PDB entry 9CQ5 | X-ray diffraction, 2.50 A resolution | chains C and K of the 16 polymer chains in the assembly

[Chain C]
Molecule: Ribulose bisphosphate carboxylase large chain
Organism: Spinacia oleracea
Notes: EC 4.1.1.39
UniProtKB: P00875 (RBL_SPIOL); numbering as in UniProt (aligned over 1-475)
Chain sequence (475 residues; each row starts with the number of its first residue):
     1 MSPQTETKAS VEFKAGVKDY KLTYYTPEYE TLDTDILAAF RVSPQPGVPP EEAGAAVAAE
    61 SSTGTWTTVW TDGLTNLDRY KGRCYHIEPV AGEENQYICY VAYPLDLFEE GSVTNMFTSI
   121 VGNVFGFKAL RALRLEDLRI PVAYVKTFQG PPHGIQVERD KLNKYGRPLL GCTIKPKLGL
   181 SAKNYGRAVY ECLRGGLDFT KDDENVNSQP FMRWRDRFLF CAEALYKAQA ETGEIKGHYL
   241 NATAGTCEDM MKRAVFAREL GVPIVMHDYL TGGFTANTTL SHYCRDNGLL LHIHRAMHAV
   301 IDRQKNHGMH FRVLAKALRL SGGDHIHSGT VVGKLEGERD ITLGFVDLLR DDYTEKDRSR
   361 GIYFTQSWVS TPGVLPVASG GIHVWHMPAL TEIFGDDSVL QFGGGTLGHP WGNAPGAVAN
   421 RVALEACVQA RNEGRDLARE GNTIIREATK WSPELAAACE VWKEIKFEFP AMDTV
Disordered / not traced: 1-8
Modified positions: K201 (lysine nz-carboxylic acid; KCX)
Ion coordination: Mn2+: K201, D203, E204 (together with 2-carboxyarabinitol-1,5-diphosphate)
Ligand contacts:
  - 2-carboxyarabinitol-1,5-diphosphate (CAP), molecule 1: E60, T65, W66, N123
  - 2-carboxyarabinitol-1,5-diphosphate (CAP), molecule 2: T173, K175, K177, K201, D203, E204, H294, R295, H298, H327, G329, K334, L335, S379, G380, G381, Q401, F402, G403, G404
UniProt features mapped onto this chain:
  - active site (Proton acceptor): K175, H294
  - binding site (substrate): T65, N123, T173, K177, E204, H294, R295, H327, K334, S379, G381, G403, G404
  - binding site (Mg(2+)): K201, D203, E204
  - site: K14 (Not N6-methylated), K334 (Transition state stabilizer)
  - modified residue: P3 (N-acetylproline), K201 (N6-carboxylysine)

[Chain K]
Molecule: Ribulose bisphosphate carboxylase small subunit, chloroplastic 2
Organism: Spinacia oleracea
UniProtKB: Q43832 (RBS2_SPIOL); residues 1-123 here correspond to UniProt positions 58-180 (UniProt number = residue number + 57)
Chain sequence (123 residues; numbered 1 to 123; the number before each row is that of its first residue):
     1 MQVWPILNLK KYETLSYLPP LTTDQLARQV DYLLNNKWVP CLEFETDHGF VYREHHNSPG
    61 YYDGRYWTMW KLPMFGCTDP AQVLNELEEC KKEYPNAFIR IIGFDSNREV QCISFIAYKP
   121 AGY
Differences from the reference sequence: conflict Q2 (Lys59 in Q43832), I6 (Thr63 in Q43832), L7 (Gln64 in Q43832), L9 (Met66 in Q43832), K11 (Arg68 in Q43832), E109 (Gln166 in Q43832), I113 (Val170 in Q43832)

[Chain C / chain K interface]
Contacting residue pairs - 79 pairs, chain C then chain K:
  Q156(C) - R108(K)
  Q156(C) - E109(K)
  K161(C) - P59(K)
  K161(C) - G60(K)
  K161(C) - Y62(K)
  K161(C) - R65(K)  hydrogen bond (backbone-side chain)
  N163(C) - E13(K)
  N163(C) - R65(K)
  N163(C) - R100(K)
  K164(C) - E13(K)  salt bridge
  Y165(C) - T14(K)  hydrogen bond (backbone-side chain)
  Y165(C) - Q111(K)
  Y165(C) - S114(K)
  G166(C) - C112(K)
  R167(C) - E13(K)  salt bridge
  R167(C) - T14(K)  hydrogen bond
  R194(C) - W4(K)  hydrogen bond (side chain-backbone)
  R194(C) - P5(K)  hydrogen bond (side chain-backbone)
  R194(C) - I6(K)
  G195(C) - Y17(K)
  G196(C) - Y17(K)
  Y226(C) - R53(K)  hydrogen bond
  A230(C) - K10(K)  hydrogen bond (backbone-side chain)
  E231(C) - P5(K)
  E231(C) - I6(K)
  E231(C) - L9(K)
  E231(C) - K10(K)  hydrogen bond (backbone-side chain)
  T232(C) - K10(K)
  T232(C) - K11(K)  hydrogen bond (backbone-backbone)
  G233(C) - F50(K)
  E234(C) - K11(K)
  E234(C) - Y12(K)
  E234(C) - E13(K)  hydrogen bond (side chain-backbone)
  E234(C) - S16(K)
  E234(C) - Y17(K)
  I235(C) - V51(K)  hydrophobic
  I235(C) - Y62(K)  hydrophobic
  R258(C) - S58(K)
  R258(C) - P59(K)
  E259(C) - N57(K)
  G261(C) - R53(K)  hydrogen bond (backbone-side chain)
  G261(C) - N57(K)
  G261(C) - P59(K)
  V262(C) - P59(K)
  P263(C) - Y62(K)
  N287(C) - P59(K)
  G288(C) - P59(K)
  L289(C) - P59(K)  hydrophobic
  D397(C) - R108(K)  salt bridge
  P410(C) - M1(K)
  W411(C) - M1(K)
  W411(C) - Q2(K)
  P415(C) - Q2(K)
  V418(C) - W4(K)
  R421(C) - E13(K)  hydrogen bond (side chain-backbone)
  R421(C) - S16(K)
  R421(C) - Y17(K)
  V422(C) - Y17(K)
  E425(C) - E13(K)
  E425(C) - T14(K)
  E425(C) - L15(K)  hydrogen bond (side chain-backbone)
  E425(C) - S16(K)
  E425(C) - Y17(K)  hydrogen bond (side chain-backbone)
  E425(C) - L18(K)
  A426(C) - L18(K)
  Q429(C) - L18(K)
  Q429(C) - L21(K)
  Q429(C) - Q25(K)
  Q429(C) - Q29(K)
  R431(C) - Y32(K)
  N432(C) - Q29(K)  hydrogen bond
  N432(C) - Y32(K)
  E433(C) - Q25(K)
  E433(C) - R28(K)
  W451(C) - Y17(K)
  W451(C) - L18(K)  hydrophobic
  W451(C) - P19(K)
  P453(C) - Q2(K)
  E454(C) - W4(K)
Also at the interface, not in a pair above, chain C (48 interface residues in all): R159, D160, Y190, D198, Q229, A414, V428
Also at the interface, not in a pair above, chain K (38 interface residues in all): V110, I113

[In short]
48 residues of chain C face 38 of chain K across their interface; the contacts include 15 hydrogen bonds and 3
salt bridges. Polar contacts include K164(C)-E13(K), R167(C)-E13(K) and D397(C)-R108(K). Ligands of chain C:
2-carboxyarabinitol-1,5-diphosphate.
Chain C is Ribulose bisphosphate carboxylase large chain and chain K is Ribulose bisphosphate carboxylase
small subunit, chloroplastic 2, both from Spinacia oleracea; the structure, Mn-bound RuBisCO from spinach with
CABP inhibitor, was determined by X-ray diffraction.
